PDB entry 8QEK | electron microscopy, 3.60 A resolution | chains S and b of the 13 polymer chains in the assembly

Chain S:
Protein: Capsid protein
Organism: Staphylococcus phage 812
UniProtKB: A1YTN7 (A1YTN7_9CAUD); numbering as in UniProt (aligned over 1-292)
Sequence (292 residues; row label = number of the first residue in the row):
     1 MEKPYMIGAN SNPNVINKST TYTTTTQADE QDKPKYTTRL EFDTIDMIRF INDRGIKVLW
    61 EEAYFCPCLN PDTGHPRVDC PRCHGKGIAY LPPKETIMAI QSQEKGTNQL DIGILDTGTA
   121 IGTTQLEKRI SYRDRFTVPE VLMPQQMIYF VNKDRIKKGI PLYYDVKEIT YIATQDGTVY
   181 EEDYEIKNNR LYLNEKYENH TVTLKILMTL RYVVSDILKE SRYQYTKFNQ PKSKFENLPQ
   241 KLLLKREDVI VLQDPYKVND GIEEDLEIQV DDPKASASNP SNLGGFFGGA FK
Disordered / not traced: 1, 8-35, 257-292
Bound ions: Zn2+: Cys-66, Cys-68, Cys-80, Cys-83

Chain b:
Protein: Putative neck protein
Organism: Staphylococcus phage 812
UniProtKB: A1YTN6 (A1YTN6_9CAUD); numbering as in UniProt (aligned over 1-302)
Sequence (302 residues; each row starts with the number of its first residue):
     1 MVNSMFGGDL DPYEKSLNYE YPYHPSGNPK HIDVSEIDNL TLADYGWSPD AVKAYMFGIV
    61 VQNPDTGQPM GDEFYNHILE RAVGKAERAL DISILPDTQH EMRDYHETEF NSYMFVHAYR
   121 KPILQVENLQ LQFNGRPIYK YPANWWKVEH LAGHVQLFPT ALMQTGQSMS YDAVFNGYPQ
   181 LAGVYPPSGA TFAPQMIRLE YVSGMLPRKK AGRNKPWEMP PELEQLVIKY ALKEIYQVWG
   241 NLIIGAGIAN KTLEVDGITE TIGTTQSAMY GGASAQILQI NEDIKELLDG LRAYFGYNMI
   301 GL
Disordered / not traced: 1-16, 162-188
Bound ions: Zn2+: His-117 (shared with 1 residue of chain D)

Chain S / chain b interface:
Residue-residue contacts (14; chain S residue first):
  Asp-46(S) with Lys-251(b), salt bridge
  Arg-49(S) with Glu-260(b), salt bridge
  Phe-50(S) with Leu-253(b), hydrophobic; Val-255(b), hydrophobic; Ile-258(b), hydrophobic; Glu-260(b)
  Arg-54(S) with Ile-258(b); Glu-260(b), salt bridge
  Ala-99(S) with Ile-258(b), hydrophobic
  Gln-101(S) with Asp-256(b), hydrogen bond (side chain-backbone)
  Thr-123(S) with Val-255(b); Asp-256(b), hydrogen bond
  Arg-222(S) with Asp-256(b), salt bridge
  Lys-241(S) with Asp-256(b)
Also at the interface, not in a pair above, chain S (11 interface residues in all): Met-47, Asp-53

In short:
Chain S and chain b form an interface of 11 and 6 residues respectively; the contacts include 2 hydrogen bonds
and 4 salt bridges. Polar pairs include Asp-46(S)/Lys-251(b), Arg-49(S)/Glu-260(b) and Arg-54(S)/Glu-260(b).
The Zn2+ site is built by Cys-66(S), Cys-68(S), Cys-80(S) and Cys-83(S).
Chain S is Capsid protein and chain b is Putative neck protein, both from Staphylococcus phage 812; the
structure, Neck and tail of phage 812 after tail contraction (composite), was determined by electron
microscopy, deposited together with 8Q01, 8Q1I, 8Q7D, 8QEM, 8QJE, 8QKH, 8R5G and 8R69.
